PDB entry 1X6U | X-ray diffraction, 2.70 A resolution | chain A

[Chain A]
Name: 2-dehydro-3-deoxyphosphooctonate aldolase
From: Escherichia coli
Notes: EC 2.5.1.55
Reference sequence: P0A715 (KDSA_ECOLI); numbering as in UniProt (aligned over 1-284)
Sequence (284 residues; numbered 1 to 284; the number before each row is that of its first residue):
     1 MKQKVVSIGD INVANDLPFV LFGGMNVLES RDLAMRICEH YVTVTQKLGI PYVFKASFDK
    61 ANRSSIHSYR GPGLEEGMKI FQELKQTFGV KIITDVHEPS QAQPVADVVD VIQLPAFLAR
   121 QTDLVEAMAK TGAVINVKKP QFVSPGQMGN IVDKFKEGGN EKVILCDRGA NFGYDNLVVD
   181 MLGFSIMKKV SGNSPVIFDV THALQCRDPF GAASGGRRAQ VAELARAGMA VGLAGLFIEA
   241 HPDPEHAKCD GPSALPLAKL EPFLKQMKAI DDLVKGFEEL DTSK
Disordered / not traced: 206-217
Residues lining bound ligands: DO8 (3-deoxy-8-O-phosphono-alpha-D-manno-oct-2-ulopyranosonic acid): Asn26, Lys55, Ser57, Lys60, Asn62, Arg63, Asp95, His97, Gln113, Pro115, Ala116, Phe117, Gln121, Lys138, Asp199, His202, Phe237, Glu239, Pro252

[Summary]
Chain A binds compound DO8.
Chain A is 2-dehydro-3-deoxyphosphooctonate aldolase (Escherichia coli); the structure, KDO8P synthase in it's
binary complex with the product KDO8P, was determined by X-ray diffraction, deposited together with 1X8F, 1Q3N
and 1PHW.
